6EHS - chains L and T of the 4 polymer chains in the assembly; structure by X-ray diffraction, 1.50 A resolution.

# Chain L
Molecule: Hydrogenase-2 large chain
From: Escherichia coli (strain K12)
Notes: EC 1.12.99.6
Reference sequence: P0ACE0 (MBHM_ECOLI); numbering as in UniProt (aligned over 1-552)
Amino-acid sequence (552 residues; each row starts with the number of its first residue):
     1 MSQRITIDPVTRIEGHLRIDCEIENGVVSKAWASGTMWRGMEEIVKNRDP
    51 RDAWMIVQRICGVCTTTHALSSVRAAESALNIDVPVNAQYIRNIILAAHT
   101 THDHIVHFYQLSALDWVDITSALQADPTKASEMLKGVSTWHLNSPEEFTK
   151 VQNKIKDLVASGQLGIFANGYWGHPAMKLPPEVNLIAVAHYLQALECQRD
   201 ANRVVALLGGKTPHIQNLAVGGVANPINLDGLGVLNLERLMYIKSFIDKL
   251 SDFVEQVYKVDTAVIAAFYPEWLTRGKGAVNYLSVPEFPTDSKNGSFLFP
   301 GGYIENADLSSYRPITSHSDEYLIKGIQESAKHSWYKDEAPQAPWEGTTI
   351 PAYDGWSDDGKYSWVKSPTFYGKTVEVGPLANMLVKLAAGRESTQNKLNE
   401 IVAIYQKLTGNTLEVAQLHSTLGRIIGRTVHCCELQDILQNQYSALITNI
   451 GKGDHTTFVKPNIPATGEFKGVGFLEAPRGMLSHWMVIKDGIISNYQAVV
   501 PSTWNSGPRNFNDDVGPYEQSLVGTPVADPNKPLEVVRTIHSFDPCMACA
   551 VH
Disordered / not traced: 1
Modified positions: Cys546 (S-hydroxycysteine; CSO)
Bound ions: Mg2+: Glu42, Ala498; Ni2+: Cys61, Cys64, Cys546, Cys549; carbonmonoxide-(dicyano) iron Fe: Cys64, Cys549
Small-molecule neighbours:
  - dithionite (DTN), molecule 1: Glu196, Arg199, Arg203
  - dithionite (DTN), molecule 2: Leu298, Arg391, Asp437, Ile438, Asn441
  - carbonmonoxide-(dicyano) iron (FCO): Cys64, Thr67, His68, Ala477, Pro478, Arg479, Leu482, Val500, Pro501, Ser502, Cys546, Cys549
Curated features (UniProtKB/Swiss-Prot):
  - binding site (Ni(2+)): Cys61, Cys64, Cys546, Cys549
  - site: His552 (Cleavage)
Reported in the primary citation:
  - post-translational modification sites: Cys546
  - catalytic residues: Glu14 (citing earlier work)

# Chain T
Molecule: Hydrogenase-2 small chain
From: Escherichia coli
Notes: EC 1.12.99.6
Reference sequence: P69741 (MBHT_ECOLI); residues 1-293 here correspond to UniProt positions 38-330 (UniProt number = residue number + 37)
Amino-acid sequence (300 residues; each row starts with the number of its first residue; numbering starts at 0):
     0 MEMAESVTNPQRPPVIWIGAQECTGCTESLLRATHPTVENLVLETISLEY
    50 HEVLSAAFGHQVEENKHNALEKYKGQYVLVVDGSIPLKDNGIYCMVAGEP
   100 IVDHIRKAAEGAAAIIAIGSCSAWGGVAAAGVNPTGAVSLQEVLPGKTVI
   150 NIPGCPPNPHNFLATVAHIITYGKPPKLDDKNRPTFAYGRLIHEHCERRP
   200 HFDAGRFAKEFGDEGHREGWCLYHLGCKGPETYGNCSTLQFCDVGGVWPV
   250 AIGHPCYGCNEEGIGFHKGIHQLANVENQTPRSQKPDVNAKEGGHHHHHH
Disordered / not traced: 0-8, 277-299
Differences from the reference sequence: initiating methionine (0); expression tag (294-299)
Bound ions: 4Fe-4S cluster Fe site 1: Cys22, Cys25, Cys120, Cys154; 4Fe-4S cluster Fe site 2: His192, Cys195, Cys220, Cys226; 3Fe-4S cluster Fe: Cys235, Cys255, Cys258
Small-molecule neighbours:
  - 3Fe-4S cluster (F3S): Ile191, Thr231, Cys235, Phe240, Trp247, Pro248, Cys255, Tyr256, Gly257, Cys258, Asn259
  - 4Fe-4S cluster (SF4), molecule 1: Glu21, Cys22, Gly24, Cys25, Gly82, Gly118, Ser119, Cys120, Val126, Gly153, Cys154, Pro155
  - 4Fe-4S cluster (SF4), molecule 2: Ile191, His192, Cys195, Arg197, Arg198, Phe201, Cys220, Leu221, Tyr222, Cys226, Gly228, Pro229, Val249
Curated features (UniProtKB/Swiss-Prot):
  - binding site ([4Fe-4S] cluster): Cys22, Cys25, Cys120, Cys154, His192, Cys195, Cys220, Cys226
  - binding site ([3Fe-4S] cluster): Cys235, Cys255, Cys258

# Chain L / chain T interface
Pairs across the interface (33):
  Leu229(L) - Tyr171(T)  hydrophobic
  Leu229(L) - Phe185(T)
  Asp230(L) - Pro175(T)
  Asp230(L) - Lys176(T)  hydrogen bond (side chain-backbone)
  Asp230(L) - Thr184(T)  hydrogen bond (backbone-side chain)
  Asp230(L) - Phe185(T)  hydrogen bond (backbone-backbone)
  Gly231(L) - Phe185(T)
  Leu232(L) - Phe185(T)
  Leu232(L) - Ala186(T)
  Leu232(L) - Arg189(T)
  Leu232(L) - Gly233(T)
  Leu232(L) - Asn234(T)
  Leu232(L) - Thr237(T)
  Leu237(L) - Ala163(T)
  Leu237(L) - His167(T)
  Glu238(L) - His34(T)  salt bridge
  Glu238(L) - His159(T)
  Glu238(L) - Ala163(T)
  Glu238(L) - Leu238(T)
  Arg239(L) - Leu238(T)
  Met241(L) - His34(T)
  Met241(L) - Pro35(T)
  Met241(L) - Leu162(T)
  Met241(L) - Ala163(T)  hydrophobic
  Met241(L) - Ala166(T)  hydrophobic
  Tyr242(L) - Thr33(T)
  Tyr242(L) - His34(T)
  Tyr242(L) - Asp242(T)  hydrogen bond (side chain-backbone)
  Ser245(L) - Thr33(T)
  Ser245(L) - His34(T)
  Ile447(L) - Thr170(T)
  Ile447(L) - Tyr171(T)  hydrogen bond (backbone-side chain)
  Gly451(L) - Tyr171(T)
Interface residues without a listed pair, chain L (14 interface residues in all): Asn236, Ile450
Interface residues without a listed pair, chain T (23 interface residues in all): Gly188, His194

# Summary
Chain L and chain T form an interface of 14 and 23 residues respectively, with 5 hydrogen bonds and 1 salt
bridge. Polar contacts include Glu238(L)-His34(T), Asp230(L)-Lys176(T) and Asp230(L)-Thr184(T). Ligands of
chain L: carbonmonoxide-(dicyano) iron and dithionite. From the paper: the catalytic residue Glu14(L); a
modification site at Cys546(L).
Chain L is Hydrogenase-2 large chain (Escherichia coli (strain K12)) and chain T is Hydrogenase-2 small chain
(Escherichia coli); the structure, E. coli Hydrogenase-2 chemically reduced structure, was determined by X-ray
diffraction, deposited together with 6EHQ and 6EN9.
